PDB entry 7B3S | X-ray diffraction, 1.85 A resolution | chains A and B

Chain A (and B):
Protein: Beta-lactamase OXA-10
From: Pseudomonas aeruginosa
Notes: EC 3.5.2.6; chain B of this document is another copy of the same molecule, construct and numbering; everything in this record applies to it too
UniProtKB: P14489 (BLO10_PSEAI); residue numbers follow UniProt; this construct covers 20-265
Amino-acid sequence (247 residues; numbered 19 to 265; the number before each row is that of its first residue):
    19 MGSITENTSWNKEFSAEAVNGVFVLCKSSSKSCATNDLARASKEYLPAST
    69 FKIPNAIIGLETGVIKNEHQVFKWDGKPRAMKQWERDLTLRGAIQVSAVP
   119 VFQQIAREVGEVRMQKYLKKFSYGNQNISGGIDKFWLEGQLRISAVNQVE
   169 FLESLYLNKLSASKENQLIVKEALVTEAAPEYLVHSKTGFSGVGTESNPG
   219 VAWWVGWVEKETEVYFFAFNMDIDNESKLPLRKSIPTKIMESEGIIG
Unresolved in the structure: 265
Construct notes: initiating methionine (19)
Modified residues: Ser-67 (2-amino-acrylic acid; DHA); Lys-70 (lysine nz-carboxylic acid; KCX)
Disulfides: Cys-44/Cys-51
Swiss-Prot annotation at these positions:
  - active site: Ser-67 (Acyl-ester intermediate)
  - binding site (a beta-lactam): Ser-115, Thr-206, Phe-208, Arg-250
  - modified residue: Lys-70 (N6-carboxylysine)
  - mutagenesis: Thr-26 (T26M: No effect on catalytic efficiency with respect to penicillins, cephalosporins or carbapenems. No effect on resistance to penicillins, cephalosporins or carbapenems in C600Z1 E.coli strain ...), Lys-70 (K70A: Abolishes catalytic activity), Val-117 (V117L: Slightly increases catalytic efficiency, about 4-fold, with respect to carbapenems; when associated with M-26 ...), Phe-153 (F153S: Increases resistance to ceftazidime about 30-fold in P.aeruginosa strains PA01 and PA14; when associated with D-157), Trp-154 (W154A/F/G/H: Drastically reduces catalytic efficiency, between about 50- to 30,000-fold, with respect to different beta-lactams. Decreases thermal stability, despite unaltered overall structure ...), Gly-157 (G157D: Increases resistance to ceftazidime about 15-fold in P.aeruginosa strains PA01 and PA14. Increases resistance to ceftazidime about 30-fold in P.aeruginosa strains PA01 and PA14 ...)
From the paper describing this entry:
  - post-translational modification sites: Ser-67
  - catalytic residues: Ser-67

Chain A / chain B interface:
Pairs across the interface - 34 pairs, chain A then chain B:
  Asn-85(A) with Lys-182(B)
  Glu-86(A) with Asn-176(B), hydrogen bond; Lys-182(B), salt bridge; Leu-186(B)
  His-87(A) with Tyr-174(B), hydrogen bond (side chain-backbone); Leu-175(B)
  Asp-105(A) with Thr-230(B)
  Thr-107(A) with Glu-229(B)
  Arg-109(A) with Ala-197(B), hydrogen bond (side chain-backbone); Leu-201(B)
  Gln-113(A) with Pro-198(B)
  Tyr-174(A) with His-87(B)
  Asn-176(A) with Glu-86(B), hydrogen bond
  Lys-182(A) with Asn-85(B); Glu-86(B), salt bridge; Glu-183(B); Ile-187(B)
  Glu-183(A) with Lys-182(B); Leu-186(B)
  Leu-186(A) with Glu-86(B); Glu-183(B); Leu-186(B), hydrophobic
  Ile-187(A) with Lys-182(B); Leu-186(B), hydrophobic
  Val-193(A) with Ala-196(B), hydrophobic
  Thr-194(A) with Ala-196(B)
  Glu-195(A) with Ala-196(B)
  Ala-196(A) with Val-193(B); Thr-194(B); Glu-195(B)
  Ala-197(A) with Arg-109(B), hydrogen bond (backbone-side chain)
  Leu-201(A) with Arg-109(B)
  Glu-229(A) with Thr-107(B)
  Thr-230(A) with Asp-105(B)
Also at the interface, not in a pair above, chain A (28 interface residues in all): Val-89, Leu-106, Leu-175, Lys-189, Glu-190, Pro-198, Tyr-200
Also at the interface, not in a pair above, chain B (28 interface residues in all): Val-89, Arg-104, Leu-106, Gln-113, Lys-189, Glu-190

In short:
The chain A/chain B interface involves 28 residues from each chain; the contacts include 5 hydrogen bonds and
2 salt bridges. Among the polar pairs are Glu-86(A)/Lys-182(B), Glu-86(A)/Asn-176(B) and His-87(A)/Tyr-174(B).
From the paper: the catalytic residue Ser-67(A); a modification site at Ser-67(A).
Chain A and chain B are both Beta-lactamase OXA-10 (Pseudomonas aeruginosa); the structure, OXA-10
beta-lactamase with S67Dha modification, was determined by X-ray diffraction together with 7B3R, 7B3U and 6T35
from the same study.
